6Y5G - chains B and D of the 6 polymer chains in the assembly; structure by electron microscopy, 3.00 A resolution.

# Chain B (and D)
Name: X-31 Influenza Haemagglutinin HA2
From: unidentified influenza virus
Notes: chain D of this document is another copy of the same molecule, construct and numbering; everything in this record applies to it too
UniProt: P03437 (HEMA_I68A0); residues 1-172 here correspond to UniProt positions 346-517 (UniProt number = residue number + 345)
Amino-acid sequence (172 residues; each row starts with the number of its first residue):
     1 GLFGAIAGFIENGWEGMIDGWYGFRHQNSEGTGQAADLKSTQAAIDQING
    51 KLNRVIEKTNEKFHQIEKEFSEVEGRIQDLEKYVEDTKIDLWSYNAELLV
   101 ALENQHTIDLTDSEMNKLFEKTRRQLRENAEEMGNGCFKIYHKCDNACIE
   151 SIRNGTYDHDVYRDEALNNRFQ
Disulfides: Cys144-Cys148
Covalent attachments: N-acetylglucosamine (NAG) linked to Asn154
Curated features (UniProtKB/Swiss-Prot):
  - glycosylation: Asn154 (N-linked (GlcNAc...) asparagine)
From the paper describing this entry:
  - self-association interface (contacts with another copy of this molecule); pairs are residue here / residue on that copy: Arg54-Glu97 (salt bridge)
  - contacts within the chain: Lys51-His106
  - mutagenesis - R54K, Q105K, H106A: decreased stability (citing earlier work)

# Chain B / chain D interface
Contacting residue pairs (37):
  Gly1(B) - Lys117(D)  hydrogen bond (backbone-side chain)
  Leu2(B) - Phe3(D)
  Leu2(B) - Ser113(D)  hydrogen bond (backbone-side chain)
  Gly4(B) - Lys117(D)
  Phe9(B) - Arg124(D)
  Arg76(B) - Glu74(D)  salt bridge
  Arg76(B) - Ile77(D)
  Arg76(B) - Glu81(D)  salt bridge
  Ile77(B) - Ile77(D)  hydrophobic
  Asp79(B) - His64(D)
  Asp79(B) - Ile66(D)
  Leu80(B) - Ile66(D)  hydrophobic
  Leu80(B) - Leu80(D)  hydrophobic
  Leu80(B) - Glu81(D)
  Tyr83(B) - Ile66(D)  hydrophobic
  Tyr83(B) - Lys68(D)  hydrogen bond
  Tyr83(B) - Val84(D)  hydrophobic
  Tyr83(B) - Glu85(D)  hydrogen bond
  Tyr83(B) - Lys88(D)  hydrogen bond
  Val84(B) - Val84(D)  hydrophobic
  Thr87(B) - Lys88(D)
  Leu91(B) - Leu91(D)  hydrophobic
  Leu91(B) - Asn95(D)
  Tyr94(B) - Asn95(D)
  Tyr94(B) - Leu99(D)
  Glu97(B) - Arg54(D)  salt bridge
  Gln105(B) - His106(D)
  Glu131(B) - Arg127(D)  salt bridge
  Glu131(B) - Arg163(D)  salt bridge
  Glu132(B) - Arg124(D)  salt bridge
  Glu132(B) - Arg127(D)
  Met133(B) - Arg127(D)
  Gly134(B) - Arg124(D)
  Lys139(B) - Arg127(D)
  Tyr141(B) - Arg127(D)  hydrogen bond
  Arg170(B) - Arg163(D)  hydrogen bond (backbone-side chain)
  Phe171(B) - Phe171(D)  hydrophobic
Also at the interface, not in a pair above, chain B (29 interface residues in all): Phe3, Asp90, Leu98, Ala101, Leu102, Phe119
Also at the interface, not in a pair above, chain D (33 interface residues in all): Lys62, Gln65, Phe70, Gln78, Trp92, Leu102, Leu110, Glu120, Arg123, Glu128, Leu167

# In short
29 residues of chain B face 33 of chain D across their interface, with 7 hydrogen bonds and 6 salt bridges.
Polar pairs include Arg76(B)-Glu74(D), Arg76(B)-Glu81(D) and Glu97(B)-Arg54(D). N-acetylglucosamine is
covalently linked to Asn154(B). From the paper: R54K, Q105K and H106A of chain B reduce stability; a
self-association interface involving Arg54(B).
Both chains are X-31 Influenza Haemagglutinin HA2 (unidentified influenza virus). Entry 6Y5G (Ectodomain of
X-31 Haemagglutinin at pH 8) was determined by electron microscopy (same publication as 6Y5H, 6Y5I, 6Y5J, 6Y5K
and 6Y5L).
